Entry 6BJC (electron microscopy, 3.30 A resolution); this record covers chains A and H of the 14 polymer chains in the assembly.

# Chain A
Protein: Tubulin alpha-1B chain
Organism: Sus scrofa
UniProtKB: Q2XVP4 (TBA1B_PIG); residue numbers follow UniProt; this construct covers 1-451
Amino-acid sequence (451 residues; numbered 1 to 451; the number before each row is that of its first residue):
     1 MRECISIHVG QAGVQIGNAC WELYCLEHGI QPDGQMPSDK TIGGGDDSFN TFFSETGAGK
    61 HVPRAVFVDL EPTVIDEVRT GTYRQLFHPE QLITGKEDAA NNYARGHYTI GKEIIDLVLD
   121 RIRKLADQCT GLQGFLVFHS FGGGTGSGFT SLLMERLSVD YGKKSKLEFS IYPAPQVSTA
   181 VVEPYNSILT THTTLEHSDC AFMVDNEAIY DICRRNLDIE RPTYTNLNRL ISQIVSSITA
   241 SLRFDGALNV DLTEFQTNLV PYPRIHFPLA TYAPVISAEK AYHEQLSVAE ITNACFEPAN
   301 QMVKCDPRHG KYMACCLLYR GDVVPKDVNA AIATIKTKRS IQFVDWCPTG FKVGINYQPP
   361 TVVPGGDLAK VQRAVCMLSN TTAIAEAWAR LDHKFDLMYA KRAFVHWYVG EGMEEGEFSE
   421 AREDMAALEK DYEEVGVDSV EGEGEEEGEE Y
Disordered / not traced: 38-46, 440-451
UniProt features mapped onto this chain:
  - motif: M1 to C4 (MREC motif)
  - active site: E254
  - binding site (GTP): G10, Q11, A12, Q15, E71, A99, S140, G143, G144, T145, G146, T179, E183, N206, Y224, N228, L252
  - binding site (Mg(2+)): E71
  - site: Y451 (Involved in polymerization)
  - modified residue: K40 (N6,N6,N6-trimethyllysine), S48 (Phosphoserine), S232 (Phosphoserine), Y282 (3'-nitrotyrosine), R339 (Omega-N-methylarginine), S439 (Phosphoserine), E443 (5-glutamyl polyglutamate), E445 (5-glutamyl polyglutamate), Y451 (3'-nitrotyrosine)
  - cross-link (Glycyl lysine isopeptide (Lys-Gly)): K326 (interchain with G-Cter in ubiquitin), K370 (interchain with G-Cter in ubiquitin)
Ligand contacts: GTP (guanosine-5'-triphosphate): G10, Q11, A12, Q15, D69, D98, A99, A100, N101, S140, G143, G144, T145, G146, I171, T179, E183, N206, Y224, L227, N228, I231

# Chain H
Protein: Tubulin beta chain
Organism: Sus scrofa
UniProtKB: P02554 (TBB_PIG); the author numbering skips numbers that UniProt does not, so the offset changes along the chain: 1-44 = UniProt 1-44; 47-360 = UniProt 45-358; 369-455 = UniProt 359-445
Amino-acid sequence (445 residues; each row starts with the number of its first residue; note: 10 numbers in that range are skipped by the numbering (no residue carries them; nothing is unmodelled there)):
     1 MREIVHIQAG QCGNQIGAKF WEVISDEHGI DPTGSYHGDS DLQL
    47 ERINVYYNEA AGNKYVPRAI LVDLEPGTMD SVRSGPFGQI FRPDNFVFGQ SGAGNNWAKG
   107 HYTEGAELVD SVLDVVRKES ESCDCLQGFQ LTHSLGGGTG SGMGTLLISK IREEYPDRIM
   167 NTFSVVPSPK VSDTVVEPYN ATLSVHQLVE NTDETYCIDN EALYDICFRT LKLTTPTYGD
   227 LNHLVSATMS GVTTCLRFPG QLNADLRKLA VNMVPFPRLH FFMPGFAPLT SRGSQQYRAL
   287 TVPELTQQMF DAKNMMAACD PRHGRYLTVA AVFRGRMSMK EVDEQMLNVQ NKNSSYFVEW
   347 IPNNVKTAVC DIPP
   369 RGLKMSATFI GNSTAIQELF KRISEQFTAM FRRKAFLHWY TGEGMDEMEF TEAESNMNDL
   429 VSEYQQYQDA TADEQGEFEE EGEEDEA
Disordered / not traced: 438-455
UniProt features mapped onto this chain:
  - motif: M1 to I4 (MREI motif)
  - binding site (GTP): Q11, E71, S140, G144, T145, G146, N206, N228
  - binding site (Mg(2+)): E71
  - modified residue: S40 (Phosphoserine), K60 (N6-acetyllysine), S174 (Phosphoserine), T287 (Phosphothreonine), T292 (Phosphothreonine), R320 (Omega-N-methylarginine), E448 (5-glutamyl polyglutamate)
  - cross-link (Glycyl lysine isopeptide (Lys-Gly)): K60 (interchain with G-Cter in ubiquitin), K326 (interchain with G-Cter in ubiquitin)
Ligand contacts: phosphomethylphosphonic acid guanylate ester (G2P): G10, Q11, C12, Q15, I16, G98, A99, G100, N101, S140, G143, G144, T145, G146, V171, D179, E183, N206, L209, Y224, L227, N228

# Interface between chain A and chain H
Pairs across the interface (60):
  Q11(A) - G246(H)
  Q11(A) - Q247(H)  hydrogen bond (side chain-backbone)
  Q11(A) - L248(H)
  Q11(A) - N249(H)
  Q15(A) - Q247(H)
  E71(A) - R2(H)  salt bridge
  T73(A) - R2(H)
  D76(A) - R48(H)  salt bridge
  E77(A) - P245(H)
  G95(A) - M1(H)
  K96(A) - M1(H)
  K96(A) - R2(H)
  K96(A) - D130(H)  salt bridge
  E97(A) - C131(H)  hydrogen bond
  E97(A) - R164(H)  salt bridge
  D98(A) - D251(H)
  A100(A) - R253(H)
  A100(A) - K254(H)
  A100(A) - V257(H)
  N101(A) - K254(H)
  N101(A) - N258(H)
  N101(A) - K352(H)
  R105(A) - R253(H)
  Q176(A) - L333(H)
  V177(A) - D329(H)
  S178(A) - N349(H)  hydrogen bond (backbone-side chain)
  T179(A) - L248(H)
  T179(A) - N349(H)
  T179(A) - V351(H)
  T179(A) - K352(H)
  T179(A) - T353(H)  hydrogen bond (backbone-backbone)
  A180(A) - N349(H)  hydrogen bond (backbone-side chain)
  V181(A) - N258(H)
  V181(A) - I347(H)  hydrophobic
  V181(A) - N349(H)
  V182(A) - N258(H)
  Y210(A) - M325(H)
  Y210(A) - K326(H)
  Y210(A) - D329(H)
  E220(A) - K326(H)
  R221(A) - S324(H)
  R221(A) - E327(H)  salt bridge
  P222(A) - K326(H)
  T223(A) - Q247(H)  hydrogen bond
  T223(A) - M325(H)
  Y224(A) - L248(H)
  Y224(A) - M325(H)  hydrophobic
  M398(A) - W346(H)
  M398(A) - P348(H)
  K401(A) - F262(H)
  K401(A) - W346(H)
  F404(A) - V257(H)
  F404(A) - N258(H)
  F404(A) - V260(H)
  F404(A) - P261(H)  hydrogen bond (backbone-backbone)
  H406(A) - V260(H)
  H406(A) - P261(H)  hydrogen bond (side chain-backbone)
  W407(A) - A256(H)
  W407(A) - V257(H)  hydrophobic
  W407(A) - V260(H)  hydrogen bond (side chain-backbone)
Also at the interface, not in a pair above, chain A (36 interface residues in all): P72, R214, K394, L397, A403
Also at the interface, not in a pair above, chain H (37 interface residues in all): P263, T314, M323, N350

# Overview
Chain A and chain H form an interface of 36 and 37 residues respectively; the contacts include 9 hydrogen
bonds and 5 salt bridges. Polar contacts include E71(A)-R2(H), D76(A)-R48(H) and K96(A)-D130(H). Bound to
chain A: GTP. Bound to chain H: phosphomethylphosphonic acid guanylate ester.
Chain A is Tubulin alpha-1B chain and chain H is Tubulin beta chain, both from Sus scrofa; the structure,
TPX2_mini decorated GMPCPP-microtubule, was determined by electron microscopy.
